Entry 6IOL (electron microscopy, 3.76 A resolution); this record covers chains K and G of the 12 polymer chains in the assembly.

Chain K:
Name: Multidrug resistance protein MexA
From: Pseudomonas aeruginosa
UniProt: P52477 (MEXA_PSEAE); residues 2-360 here correspond to UniProt positions 25-383 (UniProt number = residue number + 23)
Chain sequence (362 residues; each row starts with the number of its first residue; numbers below 1 keep their minus sign (Gly-1 is residue -1)):
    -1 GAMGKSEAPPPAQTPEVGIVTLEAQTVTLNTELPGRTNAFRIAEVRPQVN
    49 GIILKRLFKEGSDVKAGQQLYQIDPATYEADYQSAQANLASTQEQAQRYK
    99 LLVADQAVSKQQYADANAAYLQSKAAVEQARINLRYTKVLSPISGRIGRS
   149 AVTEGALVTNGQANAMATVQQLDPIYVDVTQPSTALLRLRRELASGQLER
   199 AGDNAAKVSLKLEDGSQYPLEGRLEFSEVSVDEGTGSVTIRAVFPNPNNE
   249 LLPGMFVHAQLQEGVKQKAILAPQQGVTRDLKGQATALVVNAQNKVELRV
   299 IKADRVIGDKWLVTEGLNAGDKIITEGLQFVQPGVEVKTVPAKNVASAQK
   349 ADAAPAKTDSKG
Disordered / not traced: -1 to 11, 344-360
Construct notes: expression tag (-1 to 1)
From the paper describing this entry:
  - mutagenesis - L100D: abolished binding to Outer membrane protein OprM
  - mutagenesis - L100D: abolished growth in response to drug resistance
  - mutagenesis - R96A, L99D, D103A, Q104A: unchanged binding to Outer membrane protein OprM
  - mutagenesis - R96D, S107D: decreased binding to Outer membrane protein OprM
  - mutagenesis - R39D, S107D, R147D: decreased growth in response to drug resistance
  - mutagenesis - R39D, R147D: abolished binding to another copy of this molecule
  - mutagenesis - R34A, R34D, T233A, T233V, R277A, R277D: abolished binding to Multidrug resistance protein MexB (chain G)

Chain G:
Name: Multidrug resistance protein MexB
From: Pseudomonas aeruginosa PAO1
UniProt: P52002 (MEXB_PSEAE); residue numbers follow UniProt; this construct covers 1-1046
Chain sequence (1054 residues; row label = number of the first residue in the row):
     1 MSKFFIDRPIFAWVIALVIMLAGGLSILSLPVNQYPAIAPPAIAVQVSYP
    51 GASAETVQDTVVQVIEQQMNGIDNLRYISSESNSDGSMTITVTFEQGTDP
   101 DIAQVQVQNKLQLATPLLPQEVQRQGIRVTKAVKNFLMVVGVVSTDGSMT
   151 KEDLSNYIVSNIQDPLSRTKGVGDFQVFGSQYSMRIWLDPAKLNSYQLTP
   201 GDVSSAIQAQNVQISSGQLGGLPAVKGQQLNATIIGKTRLQTAEQFENIL
   251 LKVNPDGSQVRLKDVADVGLGGQDYSINAQFNGSPASGIAIKLATGANAL
   301 DTAKAIRQTIANLEPFMPQGMKVVYPYDTTPVVSASIHEVVKTLGEAILL
   351 VFLVMYLFLQNFRATLIPTIAVPVVLLGTFGVLAAFGFSINTLTMFGMVL
   401 AIGLLVDDAIVVVENVERVMAEEGLSPREAARKSMGQIQGALVGIAMVLS
   451 AVFLPMAFFGGSTGVIYRQFSITIVSAMALSVIVALILTPALCATMLKPI
   501 EKGDHGEHKGGFFGWFNRMFLSTTHGYERGVASILKHRAPYLLIYVVIVA
   551 GMIWMFTRIPTAFLPDEDQGVLFAQVQTPPGSSAERTQVVVDSMREYLLE
   601 KESSSVSSVFTVTGFNFAGRGQSSGMAFIMLKPWEERPGGENSVFELAKR
   651 AQMHFFSFKDAMVFAFAPPSVLELGNATGFDLFLQDQAGVGHEVLLQARN
   701 KFLMLAAQNPALQRVRPNGMSDEPQYKLEIDDEKASALGVSLADINSTVS
   751 IAWGSSYVNDFIDRGRVKRVYLQGRPDARMNPDDLSKWYVRNDKGEMVPF
   801 NAFATGKWEYGSPKLERYNGVPAMEILGEPAPGLSSGDAMAAVEEIVKQL
   851 PKGVGYSWTGLSYEERLSGSQAPALYALSLLVVFLCLAALYESWSIPFSV
   901 MLVVPLGVIGALLATSMRGLSNDVFFQVGLLTTIGLSAKNAILIVEFAKE
   951 LHEQGKGIVEAAIEACRMRLRPIVMTSLAFILGVVPLAISTGAGSGSQHA
  1001 IGTGVIGGMVTATVLAIFWVPLFYVAVSTLFKDEASKQQASVEKGQLEHH
  1051 HHHH
Disordered / not traced: 1031-1054
Construct notes: expression tag (1047-1054)
UniProt features mapped onto this chain:
  - mutagenesis: Asp407 (D407N: Proton counter-transport is compromised, thereby preventing efflux pump activity, in vitro)

Chain K / chain G interface:
Pairs across the interface - 31 pairs, chain K then chain G:
  Pro32(K) - Gly257(G)
  Gly33(K) - Asp256(G)
  Arg34(K) - Pro255(G)  hydrogen bond (side chain-backbone)
  Arg34(K) - Asp256(G)
  Thr178(K) - Asp256(G)
  Thr178(K) - Gly257(G)  hydrogen bond (side chain-backbone)
  Thr178(K) - Ser258(G)
  Thr182(K) - Tyr196(G)
  Thr182(K) - Asp264(G)  hydrogen bond
  Gly232(K) - Tyr196(G)
  Gly232(K) - Gln197(G)
  Gly232(K) - Lys252(G)  hydrogen bond (backbone-side chain)
  Thr233(K) - Tyr196(G)
  Thr233(K) - Asn254(G)  hydrogen bond
  Thr233(K) - Ser258(G)
  Thr233(K) - Gln259(G)
  Thr233(K) - Val260(G)
  Ser235(K) - Ser258(G)
  Arg277(K) - Glu244(G)  salt bridge
  Arg277(K) - Arg764(G)  hydrogen bond (backbone-side chain)
  Asp278(K) - Arg764(G)  hydrogen bond (backbone-side chain)
  Leu279(K) - Asp153(G)
  Leu279(K) - Asn156(G)
  Leu279(K) - Tyr157(G)  hydrophobic
  Leu279(K) - Tyr182(G)
  Lys280(K) - Ser148(G)
  Lys280(K) - Asp153(G)  salt bridge
  Lys280(K) - Tyr182(G)
  Lys280(K) - Leu270(G)
  Gln330(K) - Pro315(G)
  Pro331(K) - Gln319(G)
Interface residues without a listed pair, chain K (18 interface residues in all): Asp230, Glu231, Thr237, Phe254
Interface residues without a listed pair, chain G (24 interface residues in all): Ser195, Phe316, Met317
From the paper, about this interface:
  - hot spots on chain K (mutagenesis) - R34A: abolished binding to Multidrug resistance protein MexB (chain G)

Summary:
The interface between chain K and chain G involves 18 residues on one side and 24 on the other; the contacts
include 7 hydrogen bonds and 2 salt bridges. Polar pairs include Arg277(K)-Glu244(G), Lys280(K)-Asp153(G) and
Arg34(K)-Pro255(G). The paper reports that R34A, R34D and T233A of chain K, among others, abolish binding to
Multidrug resistance protein MexB (chain G); R39D, S107D and R147D of chain K reduce growth in response to
drug resistance; 15 substitutions were tested in all.
Chain K is Multidrug resistance protein MexA (Pseudomonas aeruginosa) and chain G is Multidrug resistance
protein MexB (Pseudomonas aeruginosa PAO1); the structure, Cryo-EM structure of multidrug efflux pump
MexAB-OprM (60 degree state), was determined by electron microscopy (same publication as 6IOK).
